Entry 6QG5 (electron microscopy, 10.10 A resolution (very low resolution: no residue pairs are listed; an interface is given only as per-side residue counts)); this record covers chains F and P of the 16 polymer chains in the assembly.

== Chain F ==
Protein: Translation initiation factor eIF-2B subunit gamma
Source organism: Saccharomyces cerevisiae
UniProt: P09032 (EI2BG_YEAST); residues 1-578 here = UniProt positions 1-578
Amino-acid sequence (578 residues; each row starts with the number of its first residue):
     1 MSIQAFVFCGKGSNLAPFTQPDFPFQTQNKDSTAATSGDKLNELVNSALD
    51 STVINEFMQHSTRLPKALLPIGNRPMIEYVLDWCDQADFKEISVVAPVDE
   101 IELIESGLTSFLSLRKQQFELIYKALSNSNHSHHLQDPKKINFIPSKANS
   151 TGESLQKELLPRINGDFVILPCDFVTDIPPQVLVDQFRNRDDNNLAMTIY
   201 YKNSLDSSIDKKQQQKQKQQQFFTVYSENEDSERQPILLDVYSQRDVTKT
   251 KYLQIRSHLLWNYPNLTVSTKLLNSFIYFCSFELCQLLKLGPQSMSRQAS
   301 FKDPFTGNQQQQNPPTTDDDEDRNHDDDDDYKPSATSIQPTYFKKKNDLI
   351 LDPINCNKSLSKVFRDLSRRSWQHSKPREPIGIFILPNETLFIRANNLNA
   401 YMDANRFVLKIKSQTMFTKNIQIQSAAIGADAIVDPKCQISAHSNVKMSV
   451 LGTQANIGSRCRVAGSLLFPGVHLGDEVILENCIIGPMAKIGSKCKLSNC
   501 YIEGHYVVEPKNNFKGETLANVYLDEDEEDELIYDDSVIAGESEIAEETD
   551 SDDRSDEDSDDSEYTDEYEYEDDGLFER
Not modelled in the structure: 1, 18-57, 113-127, 145-149, 206-217, 229-236, 318-382, 414-578
Curated features (UniProtKB/Swiss-Prot):
  - modified residue: Ser296 (Phosphoserine), Ser300 (Phosphoserine), Thr306 (Phosphothreonine)

== Chain P ==
Protein: Eukaryotic translation initiation factor 2 subunit beta
Source organism: Saccharomyces cerevisiae
UniProt: P09064 (IF2B_YEAST); numbering as in UniProt (aligned over 1-285)
Amino-acid sequence (285 residues; numbered 1 to 285; the number before each row is that of its first residue):
     1 MSSDLAAELGFDPALKKKKKTKKVIPDDFDAAVNGKENGSGDDLFAGLKK
    51 KKKKSKSVSADAEAEKEPTDDIAEALGELSLKKKKKKTKDSSVDAFEKEL
   101 AKAGLDNVDAESKEGTPSANSSIQQEVGLPYSELLSRFFNILRTNNPELA
   151 GDRSGPKFRIPPPVCLRDGKKTIFSNIQDIAEKLHRSPEHLIQYLFAELG
   201 TSGSVDGQKRLVIKGKFQSKQMENVLRRYILEYVTCKTCKSINTELKREQ
   251 SNRLFFMVCKSCGSTRSVSSIKTGFQATVGKRRRM
Not modelled in the structure: 1-126, 144-156, 208, 250-251, 271-285
Curated features (UniProtKB/Swiss-Prot):
  - zinc finger: Cys236 to Cys262 (C4-type)
  - modified residue: Ser40 (Phosphoserine), Thr69 (Phosphothreonine), Ser80 (Phosphoserine), Ser92 (Phosphoserine), Ser112 (Phosphoserine), Thr116 (Phosphothreonine), Ser118 (Phosphoserine)
  - mutagenesis: Lys16 to Lys23 (Abolishes interaction with TIF5; when associated with 49-K--K-56 and 82-K--K-89), Lys49 to Lys56 (Abolishes interaction with TIF5; when associated with 16-K--K-23 and 82-K--K-89), Lys82 to Lys89 (Abolishes interaction with TIF5; when associated with 16-K--K-23 and 49-K--K-56), Tyr131 to Ser132 (Abolishes binding to the eIF2 complex alpha subunit GCD11), Leu134 to Leu135 (Abolishes binding to the eIF2 complex alpha subunit GCD11)

== How chain F and chain P interact ==
At this resolution (10 A) residue pairs are not listed: 11 residues of chain F and 10 of chain P lie at the interface.

== Overview ==
11 residues of chain F face 10 of chain P across their interface. Curated annotation (UniProt) lists 28
mutagenesis sites on chain P.
Chain F is Translation initiation factor eIF-2B subunit gamma and chain P is Eukaryotic translation initiation
factor 2 subunit beta, both from Saccharomyces cerevisiae; the structure, Structure of eIF2B-eIF2
(phosphorylated at Ser51) complex (model C), was determined by electron microscopy together with 6QG0, 6QG1,
6QG2, 6QG3 and 6QG6 from the same study.
